PDB entry 6WWH | electron microscopy, 3.80 A resolution | chains B and E of the 6 polymer chains in the assembly

== Chain B ==
Name: Tubulin beta-2B chain
Source organism: Sus scrofa
UniProt: A0A287AGU7 (A0A287AGU7_PIG); residues 1-445 here = UniProt positions 1-445
Sequence (445 residues; each row starts with the number of its first residue):
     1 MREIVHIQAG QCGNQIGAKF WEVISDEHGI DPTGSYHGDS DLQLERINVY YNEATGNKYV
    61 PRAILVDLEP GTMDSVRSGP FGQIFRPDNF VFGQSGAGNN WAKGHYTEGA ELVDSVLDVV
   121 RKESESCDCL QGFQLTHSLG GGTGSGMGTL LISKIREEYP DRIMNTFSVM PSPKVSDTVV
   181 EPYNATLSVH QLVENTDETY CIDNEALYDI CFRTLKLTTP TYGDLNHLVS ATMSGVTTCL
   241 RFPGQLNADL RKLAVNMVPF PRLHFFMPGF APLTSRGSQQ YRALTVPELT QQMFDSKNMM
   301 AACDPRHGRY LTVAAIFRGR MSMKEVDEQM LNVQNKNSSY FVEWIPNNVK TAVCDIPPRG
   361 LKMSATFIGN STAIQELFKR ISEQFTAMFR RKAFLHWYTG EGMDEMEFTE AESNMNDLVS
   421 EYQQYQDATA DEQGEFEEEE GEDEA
Disordered / not traced: 430-445
Residues lining bound ligands:
  - GDP (guanosine-5'-diphosphate): Gly-10, Gln-11, Cys-12, Gln-15, Ile-16, Asn-99, Ser-138, Gly-141, Gly-142, Thr-143, Gly-144, Val-169, Asp-177, Asn-204, Tyr-222, Asn-226
  - taxol (TA1): Glu-22, Val-23, Asp-26, Glu-27, Leu-215, Leu-217, Asp-224, His-227, Leu-228, Ala-231, Ser-234, Phe-270, Pro-272, Leu-273, Thr-274, Arg-276, Gln-279, Arg-318, Pro-358, Arg-359, Gly-360, Leu-361

== Chain E ==
Name: Tubulin alpha-1B chain
Source organism: Sus scrofa
UniProt: Q2XVP4 (TBA1B_PIG); residue numbers follow UniProt; this construct covers 1-451
Sequence (451 residues; each row starts with the number of its first residue):
     1 MRECISIHVG QAGVQIGNAC WELYCLEHGI QPDGQMPSDK TIGGGDDSFN TFFSETGAGK
    61 HVPRAVFVDL EPTVIDEVRT GTYRQLFHPE QLITGKEDAA NNYARGHYTI GKEIIDLVLD
   121 RIRKLADQCT GLQGFLVFHS FGGGTGSGFT SLLMERLSVD YGKKSKLEFS IYPAPQVSTA
   181 VVEPYNSILT THTTLEHSDC AFMVDNEAIY DICRRNLDIE RPTYTNLNRL ISQIVSSITA
   241 SLRFDGALNV DLTEFQTNLV PYPRIHFPLA TYAPVISAEK AYHEQLSVAE ITNACFEPAN
   301 QMVKCDPRHG KYMACCLLYR GDVVPKDVNA AIATIKTKRS IQFVDWCPTG FKVGINYQPP
   361 TVVPGGDLAK VQRAVCMLSN TTAIAEAWAR LDHKFDLMYA KRAFVHWYVG EGMEEGEFSE
   421 AREDMAALEK DYEEVGVDSV EGEGEEEGEE Y
Disordered / not traced: 442-451
Metal / ion sites: Mg2+: Glu-71, Asp-98 (together with GTP)
Residues lining bound ligands: GTP (guanosine-5'-triphosphate): Gly-10, Gln-11, Ala-12, Gln-15, Glu-71, Asp-98, Ala-99, Ala-100, Asn-101, Ser-140, Gly-143, Gly-144, Thr-145, Gly-146, Ile-171, Thr-179, Glu-183, Asn-206, Tyr-224, Asn-228, Ile-231

== Chain B / chain E interface ==
Contacting residue pairs (56):
  Gln-11(B) with Ala-247(E); Leu-248(E); Asn-249(E)
  Glu-69(B) with Arg-2(E)
  Pro-70(B) with Met-1(E)
  Gly-71(B) with Arg-2(E)
  Ser-75(B) with Asp-245(E), hydrogen bond
  Gly-96(B) with Thr-253(E)
  Gly-98(B) with Thr-253(E); Glu-254(E); Thr-257(E), hydrogen bond (backbone-side chain)
  Asn-99(B) with Lys-352(E)
  Lys-174(B) with Lys-336(E), hydrogen bond (backbone-side chain)
  Val-175(B) with Asn-329(E)
  Ser-176(B) with Thr-349(E), hydrogen bond (side chain-backbone); Phe-351(E), hydrogen bond (side chain-backbone)
  Asp-177(B) with Leu-248(E); Phe-351(E); Lys-352(E); Val-353(E), hydrogen bond (backbone-backbone)
  Thr-178(B) with Phe-351(E)
  Val-179(B) with Asn-258(E); Thr-349(E), hydrogen bond (backbone-side chain); Gly-350(E); Phe-351(E); Lys-352(E)
  Val-180(B) with Asn-258(E)
  Pro-182(B) with Thr-349(E)
  Tyr-208(B) with Pro-325(E); Lys-326(E); Asn-329(E), hydrogen bond
  Thr-218(B) with Lys-326(E), hydrogen bond (backbone-side chain)
  Pro-220(B) with Val-324(E); Lys-326(E)
  Tyr-222(B) with Ala-247(E), hydrophobic; Leu-248(E); Pro-325(E), hydrophobic
  Met-388(B) with Trp-346(E)
  Arg-390(B) with Glu-441(E), salt bridge
  Arg-391(B) with Tyr-262(E), hydrogen bond (backbone-side chain); Trp-346(E); Ser-439(E), hydrogen bond
  Lys-392(B) with Tyr-262(E), hydrogen bond (backbone-side chain)
  Ala-393(B) with Pro-261(E); Tyr-262(E)
  Phe-394(B) with Thr-257(E); Asn-258(E); Pro-261(E); Cys-347(E), hydrophobic
  His-396(B) with Val-260(E); Pro-261(E), hydrogen bond (side chain-backbone); Tyr-262(E); Pro-263(E)
  Trp-397(B) with Gln-256(E); Thr-257(E); Val-260(E), hydrogen bond (side chain-backbone)
Interface residues without a listed pair, chain B (32 interface residues in all): Phe-212, Gln-384, Ala-387, Leu-395
Interface residues without a listed pair, chain E (32 interface residues in all): Pro-348, Glu-434, Val-437

== In short ==
Chain B and chain E each contribute 32 residues to their interface; the contacts include 14 hydrogen bonds and
1 salt bridge. Polar pairs include Arg-390(B)/Glu-441(E), Ser-75(B)/Asp-245(E) and Gly-98(B)/Thr-257(E). Bound
to chain B: GDP and taxol. Bound to chain E: GTP.
Chain B is Tubulin beta-2B chain and chain E is Tubulin alpha-1B chain, both from Sus scrofa; the structure,
KIF14[391-772] dimer two-heads-bound state - AMP-PNP in complex with a microtubule, was determined by electron
microscopy, deposited together with 6WWE, 6WWF, 6WWG, 6WWI, 6WWJ, 6WWK and 13 further entries.
